PDB entry 5FRO | X-ray diffraction, 2.67 A resolution | chains A and B of the 4 polymer chains in the assembly

== Chain A (and B) ==
Name: Pfv integrase
From: Human spumaretrovirus
Notes: chain B of this document is another copy of the same molecule, construct and numbering; everything in this record applies to it too
UniProtKB: P14350 (POL_FOAMV); residues 0-392 here correspond to UniProt positions 751-1143 (UniProt number = residue number + 751)
Sequence (395 residues; row label = number of the first residue in the row; numbers below 1 keep their minus sign (Gly-2 is residue -2)):
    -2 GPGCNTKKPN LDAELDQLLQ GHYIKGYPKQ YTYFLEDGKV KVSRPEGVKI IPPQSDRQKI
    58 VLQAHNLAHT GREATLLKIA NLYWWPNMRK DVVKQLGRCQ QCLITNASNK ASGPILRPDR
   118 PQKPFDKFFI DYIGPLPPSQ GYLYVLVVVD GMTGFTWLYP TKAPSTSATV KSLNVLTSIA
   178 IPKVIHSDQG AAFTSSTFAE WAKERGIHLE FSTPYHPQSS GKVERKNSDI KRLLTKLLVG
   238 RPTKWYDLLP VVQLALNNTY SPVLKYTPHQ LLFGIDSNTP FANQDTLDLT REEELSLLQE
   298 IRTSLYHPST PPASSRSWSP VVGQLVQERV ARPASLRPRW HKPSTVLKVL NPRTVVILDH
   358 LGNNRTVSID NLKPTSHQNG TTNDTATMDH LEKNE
Not modelled in the structure: -2 to 8, 376-392 (chain B: -2 to 115, 298-392)
Differences from the reference sequence: expression tag (-2 to -1); variant Ser217 (Gly968 in P14350)
Bound ions: Zn2+: His62, His66, Cys96, Cys99; Mg2+ site 1: Asp128, Asp185 (together with magnesium); Mg2+ site 2: Asp128, Glu221 (together with magnesium)
Ligand contacts: magnesium (XXJ; 4-azanyl-N-[[2,4-bis(fluoranyl)phenyl]methyl]-1-oxidanyl-2-oxidanylidene-6-[2-(phenylsulfonyl)ethyl]-1,8-naphthyridine-3-carboxamide): Asp128, Tyr129, Asp185, Gln186, Gly187, Tyr212, His213, Pro214, Gln215, Glu221
Curated features (UniProtKB/Swiss-Prot):
  - binding site (Mg(2+)): Asp123, Asp185
From the paper describing this entry:
  - binding site for magnesium: Asp185, Gln186, Gly187, Tyr212, Pro214
  - Mg2+ coordination: Asp185

== Chain A / chain B interface ==
Pairs across the interface (64):
  Pro121(A) with Ile272(B)
  Phe122(A) with Phe270(B), hydrophobic; Asn275(B), hydrogen bond (backbone-side chain)
  Asn171(A) with Pro247(B)
  Thr174(A) with Leu251(B)
  Ser175(A) with Pro247(B); Gln250(B); Leu251(B)
  Ile176(A) with Phe152(B), hydrophobic; Phe270(B), hydrophobic
  Ala177(A) with Leu251(B), hydrophobic; His266(B)
  Ile178(A) with Leu251(B), hydrophobic; Asn275(B), hydrogen bond (backbone-side chain); Thr276(B)
  Pro179(A) with Asn275(B)
  Lys180(A) with Asn275(B), hydrogen bond
  Pro247(A) with Ser175(B)
  Gln250(A) with Ser175(B), hydrogen bond (side chain-backbone); Ile176(B)
  Leu251(A) with Thr174(B); Ser175(B); Ile178(B), hydrophobic
  His266(A) with Phe122(B); Ile176(B)
  Leu269(A) with Leu269(B); Phe270(B)
  Phe270(A) with Phe122(B), hydrophobic; Leu269(B), hydrophobic; Phe270(B), hydrophobic
  Ile272(A) with Lys120(B); Phe122(B)
  Ser274(A) with Phe122(B); Ala177(B); Ile178(B), hydrogen bond (side chain-backbone)
  Asn275(A) with Ile178(B), hydrogen bond (backbone-backbone); Pro179(B), hydrogen bond (side chain-backbone); Lys180(B); Arg202(B); Gly203(B), hydrogen bond (side chain-backbone)
  Thr283(A) with Lys120(B), hydrogen bond (backbone-side chain)
  Leu284(A) with Arg117(B); Pro118(B); Lys120(B)
  Asp285(A) with Arg117(B), salt bridge; Pro118(B)
  Leu286(A) with Pro118(B); Lys120(B), hydrogen bond (backbone-side chain)
  Thr287(A) with Lys120(B)
  Arg288(A) with Lys120(B); Pro121(B); Met149(B); Leu268(B), hydrogen bond (side chain-backbone); Leu269(B), hydrogen bond (side chain-backbone)
  Glu289(A) with Tyr263(B)
  Glu291(A) with Lys120(B), salt bridge
  Leu292(A) with Gln267(B); Leu268(B); Gly271(B)
  Leu295(A) with Phe270(B)
  Gln296(A) with Gly271(B)
  Arg299(A) with Phe270(B), hydrogen bond (side chain-backbone); Gly271(B); Ile272(B)
Interface residues without a listed pair, chain A (36 interface residues in all): Lys120, Phe152, Trp154, Asp273, Thr276
Interface residues without a listed pair, chain B (32 interface residues in all): Gln119, Trp154, Ile204

== Summary ==
The interface between chain A and chain B involves 36 residues on one side and 32 on the other; the contacts
include 13 hydrogen bonds and 2 salt bridges. Polar contacts include Asp285(A)-Arg117(B), Glu291(A)-Lys120(B)
and Phe122(A)-Asn275(B). The paper reports a binding site for magnesium at Asp185(A), Gln186(A) and Gly187(A)
among others; Mg2+ coordination by Asp185(A).
Both chains are Pfv integrase (Human spumaretrovirus). Entry 5FRO (Crystal structure of the Prototype Foamy
Virus (PFV) intasome in complex with magnesium and the INSTI ...) was determined by X-ray diffraction,
deposited together with 5FRM and 5FRN.
